PDB entry 4IFZ | X-ray diffraction, 1.90 A resolution | chain A

# Chain A
Molecule: Thiamine biosynthesis lipoprotein ApbE
From: Treponema pallidum subsp. pallidum
UniProt: O83774 (APBE_TREPA); residues 1-340 here correspond to UniProt positions 23-362 (UniProt number = residue number + 22)
Sequence (340 residues; each row starts with the number of its first residue):
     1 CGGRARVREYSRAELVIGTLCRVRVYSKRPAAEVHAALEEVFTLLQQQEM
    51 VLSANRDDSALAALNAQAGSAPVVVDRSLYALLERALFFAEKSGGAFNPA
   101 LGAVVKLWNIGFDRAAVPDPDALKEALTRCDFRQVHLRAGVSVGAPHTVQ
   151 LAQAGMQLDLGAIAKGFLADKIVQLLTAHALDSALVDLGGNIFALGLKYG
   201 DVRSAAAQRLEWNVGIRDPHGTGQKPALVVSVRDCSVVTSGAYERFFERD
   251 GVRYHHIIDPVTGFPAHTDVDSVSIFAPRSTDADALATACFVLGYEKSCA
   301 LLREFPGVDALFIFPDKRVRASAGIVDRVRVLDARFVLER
Unresolved in the structure: 1-4, 201-206
Bound ions: Mg2+: Ala162, Asp284, Thr288 (together with adenosine monophosphate); Mn2+: Asp284 (together with adenosine monophosphate)
Residues lining bound ligands: adenosine monophosphate (AMP): Ala96, Phe97, Asn98, Pro99, Leu101, Val105, Asp159, Gly161, Ala162, Ser240, Glu244, Arg245, His256, Ile257, Ile258, Pro260, Asp284, Thr288, Val292
Swiss-Prot annotation at these positions:
  - binding site (FAD): Ala96 to Asn98, Asp159, Lys165, His256 to Ile258
  - binding site (Mg(2+)): Ala162, Asp284, Thr288
  - lipidation: Cys1 (N-palmitoyl cysteine)
What the authors report for this chain:
  - Mn2+ coordination: Asp284
  - catalytic residues: Ser240, Glu244, His256 (proposed by the authors, not directly observed)
  - specificity-determining residues: Asp159 (proposed by the authors, not directly observed)

# Summary
Bound to chain A: adenosine monophosphate. The Mg2+ site is built by Ala162, Asp284 and Thr288. UniProt lists
8 FAD-binding residues and 3 Mg2+-binding residues. The paper reports catalytic residues Ser240, Glu244 and
His256; Mn2+ coordination by Asp284.
Chain A is Thiamine biosynthesis lipoprotein ApbE (Treponema pallidum subsp. pallidum); the structure, Crystal
structure of Treponema pallidum TP0796 Flavin trafficking protein, Mn(II)-AMP product bound form, was
determined by X-ray diffraction, deposited together with 4IFU, 4IFW, 4IFX and 4IG1.
